Entry 7FA1 (X-ray diffraction, 1.60 A resolution); this record covers chain A.

Chain A:
Protein: Non-structural protein 2
From: Severe acute respiratory syndrome-related coronavirus
Notes: fragment: nsp2N
UniProt: P0C6U8 (R1A_SARS); residues 2-277 here correspond to UniProt positions 181-456 (UniProt number = residue number + 179)
Sequence (279 residues; numbered -1 to 277; the number before each row is that of its first residue; numbers below 1 keep their minus sign (Gly-1 is residue -1)):
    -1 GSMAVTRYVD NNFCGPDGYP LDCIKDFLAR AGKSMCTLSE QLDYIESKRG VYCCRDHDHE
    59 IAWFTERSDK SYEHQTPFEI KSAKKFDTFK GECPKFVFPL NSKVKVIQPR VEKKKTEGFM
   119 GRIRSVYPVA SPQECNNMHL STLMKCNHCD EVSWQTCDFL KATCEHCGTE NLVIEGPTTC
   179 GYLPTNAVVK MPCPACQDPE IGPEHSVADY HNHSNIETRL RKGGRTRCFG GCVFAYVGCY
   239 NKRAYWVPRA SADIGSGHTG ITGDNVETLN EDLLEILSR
Unresolved in the structure: -1 to 1
Differences from the reference sequence: expression tag (-1 to 1); conflict Asp56 (Glu235 in P0C6U8)
Bound ions: Zn2+ site 1: Cys21, Cys52, His55, His57; Zn2+ site 2: Cys144, Cys147, Cys162, Cys165; Zn2+ site 3: Cys191, Cys194, His203, Cys237
UniProt features mapped onto this chain:
  - region: Cys21 to His57 (C2H2), Cys144 to Cys165 (C4)
  - binding site (Zn(2+)): Cys21, Cys52, His55, His57, Cys144, Cys147, Cys162, Cys165, Cys191, Cys194, His203, Cys237

Summary:
Cys21, Cys52, His55 and His57 coordinate Zn2+ site 1. Cys144, Cys147, Cys162 and Cys165 coordinate Zn2+ site
2. Curated annotation (UniProt) lists 12 Zn2+-binding residues.
Chain A is Non-structural protein 2 (Severe acute respiratory syndrome-related coronavirus); the structure,
Crystal Structure of N-terminus of the non-structural protein 2 from SARS coronavirus, was determined by X-ray
diffraction together with 7FAC from the same study.
